6X4W - chains I and Q of the 9 polymer chains in the assembly; structure by electron microscopy, 3.80 A resolution.

Chain I:
Molecule: DNA-directed RNA polymerase subunit beta
Organism: Escherichia coli
Notes: EC 2.7.7.6
UniProtKB: P0A8V4 (RPOB_ECO57); residue numbers follow UniProt; this construct covers 1-1342
Amino-acid sequence (1342 residues; numbered 1 to 1342; the number before each row is that of its first residue):
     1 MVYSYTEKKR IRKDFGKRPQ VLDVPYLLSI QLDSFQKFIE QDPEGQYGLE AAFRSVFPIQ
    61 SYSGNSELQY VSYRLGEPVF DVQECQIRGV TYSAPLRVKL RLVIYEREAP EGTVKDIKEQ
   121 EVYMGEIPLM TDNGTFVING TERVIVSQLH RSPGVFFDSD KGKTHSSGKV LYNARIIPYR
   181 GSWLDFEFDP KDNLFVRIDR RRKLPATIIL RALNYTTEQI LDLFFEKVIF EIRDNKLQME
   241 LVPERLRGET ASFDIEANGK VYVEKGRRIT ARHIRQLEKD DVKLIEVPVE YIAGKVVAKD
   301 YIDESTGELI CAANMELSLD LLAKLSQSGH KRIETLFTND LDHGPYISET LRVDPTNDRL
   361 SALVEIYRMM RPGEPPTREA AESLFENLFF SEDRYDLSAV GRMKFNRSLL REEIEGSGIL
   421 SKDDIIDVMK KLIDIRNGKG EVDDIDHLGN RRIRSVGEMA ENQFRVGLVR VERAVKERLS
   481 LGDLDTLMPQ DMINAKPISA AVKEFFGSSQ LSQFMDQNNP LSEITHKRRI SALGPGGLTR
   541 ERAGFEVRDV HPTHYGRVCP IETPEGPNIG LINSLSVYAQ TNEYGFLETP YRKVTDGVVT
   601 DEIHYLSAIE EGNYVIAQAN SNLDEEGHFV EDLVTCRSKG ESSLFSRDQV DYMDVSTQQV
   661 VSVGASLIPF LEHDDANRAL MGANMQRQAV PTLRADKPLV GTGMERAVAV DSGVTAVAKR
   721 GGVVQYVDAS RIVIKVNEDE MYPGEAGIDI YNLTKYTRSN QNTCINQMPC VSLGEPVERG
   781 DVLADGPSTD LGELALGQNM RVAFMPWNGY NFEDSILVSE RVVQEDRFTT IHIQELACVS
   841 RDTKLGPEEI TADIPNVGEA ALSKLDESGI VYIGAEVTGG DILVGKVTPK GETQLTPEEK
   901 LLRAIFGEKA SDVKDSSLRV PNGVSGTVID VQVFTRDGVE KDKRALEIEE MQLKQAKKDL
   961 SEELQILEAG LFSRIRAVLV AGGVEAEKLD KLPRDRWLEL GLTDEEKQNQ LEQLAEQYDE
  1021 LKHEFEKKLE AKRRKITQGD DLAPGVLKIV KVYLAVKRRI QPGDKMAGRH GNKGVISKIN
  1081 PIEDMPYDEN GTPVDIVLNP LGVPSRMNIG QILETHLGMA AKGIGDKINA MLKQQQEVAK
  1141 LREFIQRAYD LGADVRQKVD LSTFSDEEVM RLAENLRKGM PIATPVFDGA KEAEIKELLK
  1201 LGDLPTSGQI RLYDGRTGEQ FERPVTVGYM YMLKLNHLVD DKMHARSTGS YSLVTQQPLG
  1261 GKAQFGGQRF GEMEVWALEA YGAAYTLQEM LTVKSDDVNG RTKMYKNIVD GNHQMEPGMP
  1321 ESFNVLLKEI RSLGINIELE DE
Not modelled in the structure: 1, 891-914, 1342
Swiss-Prot annotation at these positions:
  - modified residue (N6-acetyllysine): Lys1022, Lys1200

Chain Q:
Molecule: 64-nt DNA strand
Sequence (64 nucleotides; each row starts with the number of its first residue):
     1 CCCAACGGCA CCGCTGCAAG GAATAGGATA CTTGCGGGCT AGGCTCTTAT GGCGGCGAAT
    61 ACCC
Not modelled in the structure: 1-9, 42-48

How chain I and chain Q interact:
Contacting residue pairs (14; chain I residue first):
  Arg151(I) with DG51(Q), hydrogen bond to the base
  Arg175(I) with DG51(Q), salt bridge to the phosphate
  Gly181(I) with DT50(Q), base contact
  Trp183(I) with DT50(Q), base contact
  Asp199(I) with DT50(Q), hydrogen bond to the base
  Arg200(I) with DT50(Q), sugar contact
  Ile445(I) with DG51(Q), base contact
  Asp446(I) with DG51(Q), base contact
  Arg451(I) with DG51(Q), base contact
  Lys496(I) with DG38(Q), salt bridge to the phosphate
  Leu538(I) with DG51(Q), base contact
  Arg542(I) with DG52(Q), base contact
  Val547(I) with DG51(Q), base contact
  Pro1044(I) with DA41(Q), base contact

In short:
14 residues of chain I and 5 residues of chain Q are in contact, with 2 hydrogen bonds and 2 salt bridges.
Polar pairs include Arg151(I)-DG51(Q), Asp199(I)-DT50(Q) and Arg175(I)-DG51(Q).
Chain I is DNA-directed RNA polymerase subunit beta (Escherichia coli) and chain Q is a 64-nt DNA strand; the
structure, Mfd-bound E.coli RNA polymerase elongation complex - III state, was determined by electron
microscopy together with 6X26, 6X2F, 6X2N, 6X43, 6X4Y and 6X50 from the same study.
